Entry 7DBG (X-ray diffraction, 2.06 A resolution); this record covers chains A and B of the 3 polymer chains in the assembly.

# Chain A
Molecule: GTP-binding nuclear protein Ran
Source organism: Homo sapiens
Reference sequence: P62826 (RAN_HUMAN); numbering as in UniProt (aligned over 1-216)
Chain sequence (216 residues; each row starts with the number of its first residue):
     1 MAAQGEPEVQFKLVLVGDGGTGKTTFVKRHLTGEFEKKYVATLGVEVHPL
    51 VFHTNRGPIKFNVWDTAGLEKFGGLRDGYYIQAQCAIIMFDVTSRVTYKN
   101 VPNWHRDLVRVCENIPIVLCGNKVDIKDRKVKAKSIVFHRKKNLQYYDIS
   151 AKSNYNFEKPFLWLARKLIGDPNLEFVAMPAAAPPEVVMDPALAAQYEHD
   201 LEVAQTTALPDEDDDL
Not modelled in the structure: 1-7
Construct notes: conflict Glu-8 (Gln in P62826); engineered mutation Leu-69 (Gln in P62826), Ala-182 (Leu in P62826)
Curated features (UniProtKB/Swiss-Prot):
  - region: Lys-37 to Val-45 (Switch-I), Gly-68 to Gln-84 (Switch-II), Asp-211 to Leu-216 (Interaction with RANBP1)
  - binding site (GTP): Asp-18 to Thr-25, Glu-36 to Thr-42, Gly-68, Asn-122 to Asp-125, Ser-150 to Lys-152
  - modified residue: Ala-2 (N-acetylalanine), Thr-24 (Phosphothreonine), Lys-37 (N6-acetyllysine), Lys-60 (N6-acetyllysine), Lys-71 (N6-acetyllysine), Lys-99 (N6-acetyllysine), Lys-134 (N6-acetyllysine), Lys-159 (N6-acetyllysine)
  - cross-link (Glycyl lysine isopeptide (Lys-Gly)): Lys-71 (interchain with G-Cter in SUMO2), Lys-152 (interchain with G-Cter in SUMO2)
  - mutagenesis: Gly-19 (G19V: Blocks DNA replication; when associated with L-69), Thr-24 (T24L: Has low binding affinity for GTP and GDP. Almost completely abolishes interaction with BIRC5; T24N: Has low binding affinity for GTP and GDP. Decreases nuclear import of proteins and RNA ...), Thr-25 (T25A: Minor effect on the interaction with the alpha phosphate group of bound GTP), Lys-37 (K37Q: Mimics acetylation; enhances the nuclear export of RELA/p65; K37R: Decreased acetylation), Tyr-39 (Y39A: Abolishes steric hindrance that traps the essential Q-69 in an unreactive position, and causes slow GTP hydrolysis in wild-type ...), Glu-70 (E70A: Strongly decreases the relase of bound GDP), Arg-76 (R76E: Probable loss of interaction with NUTF2. Loss of transport to the nucleus), Lys-134 (K134Q: Loss of normal mitotic chromosome segregation and defective mitotic spindle orientation; K134R: Loss of normal mitotic chromosome segregation and formation of sister chromatid bridges), Asp-211 to Leu-216 (No effect on GTPase activity. Abolishes interaction with RANBP1)
Ion coordination: Mg2+: Thr-24, Thr-42 (together with GTP)
Small-molecule neighbours:
  - GTP (guanosine-5'-triphosphate): Gly-17, Asp-18, Gly-19, Gly-20, Thr-21, Gly-22, Lys-23, Thr-24, Thr-25, Phe-35, Glu-36, Lys-37, Lys-38, Tyr-39, Val-40, Ala-41, Thr-42, Thr-66, Ala-67, Gly-68, Leu-69, Asn-122, Lys-123, Asp-125, Ile-126, Ser-150, Ala-151, Lys-152
  - MPO (3[N-morpholino]propane sulfonic acid): Val-137, Arg-140, Lys-141

# Chain B
Molecule: YRB1 isoform 1
Source organism: Saccharomyces cerevisiae
Reference sequence: A0A6A5PZB5 (A0A6A5PZB5_YEASX); residues 62-201 here = UniProt positions 62-201
Chain sequence (140 residues; row label = number of the first residue in the row):
    62 DIHFEPVVHLEKVDVKTMEEDEEVLYKVRAKLFRFDADAKEWKERGTGDC
   112 KFLKNKKTNKVRILMRRDKTLKICANHIIAPEYTLKPNVGSDRSWVYACT
   162 ADIAEGEAEAFTFAIRFGSKENADKFKEEFEKAQEINKKA
Not modelled in the structure: 62-81, 201

# Interface between chain A and chain B
Pairs across the interface - 84 pairs, chain A then chain B:
  Arg-29(A) / Glu-105(B)  salt bridge
  Thr-32(A) / Arg-106(B)
  Thr-32(A) / Arg-128(B)  hydrogen bond (backbone-side chain)
  Gly-33(A) / Glu-105(B)
  Gly-33(A) / Arg-106(B)
  Gly-33(A) / Arg-128(B)
  Glu-34(A) / Arg-95(B)  salt bridge
  Glu-34(A) / Lys-104(B)  salt bridge
  Glu-34(A) / Glu-105(B)  hydrogen bond (backbone-backbone)
  Leu-50(A) / Lys-133(B)
  Val-51(A) / Lys-133(B)  hydrogen bond (backbone-side chain)
  Phe-52(A) / Lys-133(B)
  Phe-157(A) / Asp-129(B)
  Phe-157(A) / Thr-131(B)
  Glu-158(A) / Lys-130(B)
  Ala-178(A) / Arg-127(B)
  Ala-178(A) / Leu-132(B)
  Met-179(A) / Arg-127(B)  hydrogen bond (backbone-side chain)
  Ala-181(A) / Arg-123(B)  hydrogen bond (backbone-side chain)
  Ala-181(A) / Leu-125(B)  hydrophobic
  Ala-181(A) / Ile-134(B)  hydrophobic
  Ala-181(A) / Asn-137(B)
  Ala-182(A) / Arg-123(B)  hydrogen bond (backbone-side chain)
  Ala-182(A) / Asn-137(B)  hydrogen bond (backbone-side chain)
  Ala-182(A) / Ile-164(B)
  Ala-183(A) / Ile-164(B)
  Pro-184(A) / Arg-123(B)
  Pro-184(A) / Asn-137(B)
  Pro-184(A) / His-138(B)
  Pro-184(A) / Ile-139(B)
  Pro-184(A) / Ile-164(B)  hydrophobic
  Pro-185(A) / Ile-139(B)
  Pro-185(A) / Ala-162(B)  hydrophobic
  Pro-185(A) / Ile-164(B)
  Pro-185(A) / Ala-169(B)  hydrophobic
  Glu-186(A) / Lys-121(B)  salt bridge
  Glu-186(A) / Ile-139(B)
  Val-187(A) / Thr-161(B)
  Val-187(A) / Ala-162(B)  hydrophobic
  Met-189(A) / Thr-161(B)
  Tyr-197(A) / Ala-171(B)
  Leu-201(A) / Val-157(B)  hydrophobic
  Leu-201(A) / Ala-159(B)
  Leu-201(A) / Thr-173(B)
  Val-203(A) / Phe-96(B)  hydrophobic
  Ala-204(A) / Phe-96(B)  hydrophobic
  Ala-204(A) / Trp-103(B)  hydrogen bond (backbone-side chain)
  Ala-204(A) / Asn-149(B)  hydrogen bond (backbone-side chain)
  Ala-204(A) / Thr-173(B)
  Gln-205(A) / Lys-147(B)
  Gln-205(A) / Pro-148(B)
  Gln-205(A) / Asn-149(B)
  Gln-205(A) / Val-150(B)  hydrogen bond (backbone-backbone)
  Gln-205(A) / Val-157(B)
  Thr-206(A) / Val-150(B)
  Thr-207(A) / Phe-96(B)
  Thr-207(A) / Lys-101(B)
  Thr-207(A) / Trp-103(B)  hydrogen bond (backbone-side chain)
  Thr-207(A) / Asn-149(B)  hydrogen bond (backbone-side chain)
  Ala-208(A) / Trp-103(B)
  Ala-208(A) / Asn-149(B)
  Leu-209(A) / Phe-94(B)  hydrophobic
  Leu-209(A) / Trp-103(B)  hydrophobic
  Leu-209(A) / Asn-149(B)  hydrogen bond (backbone-side chain)
  Leu-209(A) / Ser-155(B)
  Leu-209(A) / Ala-175(B)  hydrophobic
  Leu-209(A) / Arg-177(B)
  Pro-210(A) / Phe-94(B)  hydrophobic
  Pro-210(A) / Trp-103(B)
  Pro-210(A) / Arg-177(B)  hydrogen bond (backbone-side chain)
  Asp-211(A) / Arg-177(B)  hydrogen bond (backbone-side chain)
  Glu-212(A) / Gly-151(B)
  Glu-212(A) / Ser-152(B)  hydrogen bond
  Glu-212(A) / Arg-154(B)  salt bridge
  Glu-212(A) / Arg-177(B)  salt bridge
  Asp-214(A) / Arg-154(B)  hydrogen bond (backbone-side chain)
  Asp-215(A) / Arg-154(B)
  Asp-215(A) / Gly-179(B)
  Leu-216(A) / Arg-90(B)
  Leu-216(A) / Lys-92(B)
  Leu-216(A) / Thr-108(B)
  Leu-216(A) / Arg-177(B)  hydrogen bond (backbone-side chain)
  Leu-216(A) / Phe-178(B)
  Leu-216(A) / Gly-179(B)
Also at the interface, not in a pair above, chain A (40 interface residues in all): His-30, Glu-36, Phe-176, Val-177, Pro-180, Asp-213
Also at the interface, not in a pair above, chain B (48 interface residues in all): Ala-91, Glu-102, Tyr-158

# Summary
40 residues of chain A and 48 residues of chain B are in contact, with 18 hydrogen bonds and 6 salt bridges.
Polar contacts include Arg-29(A)/Glu-105(B), Glu-34(A)/Arg-95(B) and Glu-34(A)/Lys-104(B). Ligands of chain A:
GTP and compound MPO.
Here chain A is GTP-binding nuclear protein Ran (Homo sapiens) and chain B is YRB1 isoform 1 (Saccharomyces
cerevisiae). Entry 7DBG (Yeast CRM1e (apo) in complex with Ran-RanBP1) was determined by X-ray diffraction,
deposited together with 6M60 and 6M6X.
